8OSG - chains A and F of the 6 polymer chains in the assembly; structure by electron microscopy, 3.80 A resolution.

[Chain A]
Name: Magnesium-chelatase subunit ChlI
Organism: Nostoc sp. PCC 7120
Notes: EC 6.6.1.1
UniProt: P58571 (CHLI_NOSS1); the construct has insertions or renumbered stretches relative to UniProt, so the offset changes along the chain: 2-65 = UniProt 2-65; 77-79 = UniProt 80-82; 83-374 = UniProt 83-374
Chain sequence (380 residues; each row starts with the number of its first residue; note: 14 numbers in that range are skipped by the numbering (no residue carries them; nothing is unmodelled there); a row labelled like 65A-65N holds insertion residues (65A, then the next letters in order); numbers below 1 keep their minus sign (Met-5 is residue -5)):
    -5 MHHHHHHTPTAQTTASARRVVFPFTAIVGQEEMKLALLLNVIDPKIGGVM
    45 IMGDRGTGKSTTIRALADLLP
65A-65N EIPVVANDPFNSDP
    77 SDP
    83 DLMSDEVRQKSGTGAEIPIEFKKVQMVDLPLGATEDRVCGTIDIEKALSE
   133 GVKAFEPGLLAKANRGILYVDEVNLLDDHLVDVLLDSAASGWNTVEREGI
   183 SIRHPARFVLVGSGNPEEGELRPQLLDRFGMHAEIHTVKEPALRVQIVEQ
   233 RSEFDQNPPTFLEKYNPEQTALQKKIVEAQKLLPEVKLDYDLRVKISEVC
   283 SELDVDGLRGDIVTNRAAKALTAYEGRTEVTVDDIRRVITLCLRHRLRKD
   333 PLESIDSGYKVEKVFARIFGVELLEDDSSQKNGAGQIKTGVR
Disordered / not traced: -5 to 13, 65A-65N, 83-102, 125-136, 175-185, 354-374
Sequence notes: initiating methionine (-5); expression tag (-4 to 1)
Small-molecule neighbours:
  - ADP (adenosine-5'-diphosphate): Ala20, Ile21, Val22, Gly50, Thr51, Gly52, Lys53, Ser54, Thr55, Ile229, Arg233
  - ATP (adenosine-5'-triphosphate): Gln206, Leu290, Arg291
UniProt features mapped onto this chain:
  - binding site (ATP): Gly47 to Ser54
Reported in the primary citation:
  - binding site for ATP: Arg210, Arg291

[Chain F]
Name: Magnesium-chelatase subunit ChlI
Organism: Nostoc sp. PCC 7120
Notes: EC 6.6.1.1
UniProt: P58571 (CHLI_NOSS1); residues 2-374 here = UniProt positions 2-374
Chain sequence (380 residues; numbered -5 to 374; the number before each row is that of its first residue; numbers below 1 keep their minus sign (Met-5 is residue -5)):
    -5 MHHHHHHTPTAQTTASARRVVFPFTAIVGQEEMKLALLLNVIDPKIGGVM
    45 IMGDRGTGKSTTIRALADLLPEIPVVANDPFNSDPSDPDLMSDEVRQKSG
    95 TGAEIPIEFKKVQMVDLPLGATEDRVCGTIDIEKALSEGVKAFEPGLLAK
   145 ANRGILYVDEVNLLDDHLVDVLLDSAASGWNTVEREGISIRHPARFVLVG
   195 SGNPEEGELRPQLLDRFGMHAEIHTVKEPALRVQIVEQRSEFDQNPPTFL
   245 EKYNPEQTALQKKIVEAQKLLPEVKLDYDLRVKISEVCSELDVDGLRGDI
   295 VTNRAAKALTAYEGRTEVTVDDIRRVITLCLRHRLRKDPLESIDSGYKVE
   345 KVFARIFGVELLEDDSSQKNGAGQIKTGVR
Disordered / not traced: -5 to 13, 66-100, 105-107, 112-141, 174-187, 354-374
Sequence notes: initiating methionine (-5); expression tag (-4 to 1)
Small-molecule neighbours:
  - ADP (adenosine-5'-diphosphate), molecule 1: Ile21, Val22, Asp48, Arg49, Gly50, Thr51, Gly52, Lys53, Ser54, Thr55, Ile229, Arg233
  - ADP, molecule 2: Arg210, Arg291, Ile294
UniProt features mapped onto this chain:
  - binding site (ATP): Gly47 to Ser54
Reported in the primary citation:
  - binding site for ATP: Arg210, Arg291

[How chain A and chain F interact]
Contacting residue pairs (16; chain A residue first):
  Asp48(A) with Asp288(F)
  Arg49(A) with Pro205(F), hydrogen bond (side chain-backbone); Gln206(F); Asp288(F); Gly289(F)
  Gly50(A) with Arg291(F)
  Pro198(A) with Gln206(F)
  Thr219(A) with Gly289(F)
  Pro223(A) with Glu280(F)
  Arg226(A) with Ser283(F); Leu290(F); Asp293(F), salt bridge
  Val227(A) with Arg275(F)
  Val230(A) with Asp293(F)
  Arg233(A) with Ile294(F)
  Asp237(A) with Lys39(F), salt bridge
Interface residues without a listed pair, chain A (16 interface residues in all): Pro112, Leu113, Glu200, Ile229, Glu231
Interface residues without a listed pair, chain F (18 interface residues in all): Asp160, Asp164, Arg204, Tyr272, Val276, Ser279

[Overview]
16 residues of chain A face 18 of chain F across their interface; the contacts include 1 hydrogen bond and 2
salt bridges. Polar contacts include Arg226(A)-Asp293(F), Asp237(A)-Lys39(F) and Arg49(A)-Pro205(F). One ADP
molecule is bound between chain A and chain F. The paper reports a binding site for ATP at Arg210(A),
Arg291(A) and Arg210(F) among others.
Chain A and chain F are both Magnesium-chelatase subunit ChlI (Nostoc sp. PCC 7120); the structure, AAA+ motor
subunit ChlI of magnesium chelatase, hexamer conformation B, was determined by electron microscopy (same
publication as 8OSF and 8OSH).
